6U01 - chains B and C of the 4 polymer chains in the assembly; structure by X-ray diffraction, 1.87 A resolution.

[Chain B (and C)]
Name: 4-hydroxy-tetrahydrodipicolinate synthase
Organism: Campylobacter jejuni
Notes: EC 4.3.3.7; chain C of this document is another copy of the same molecule, construct and numbering; everything in this record applies to it too
Reference sequence: A0A2U0QMK8 (A0A2U0QMK8_CAMJU); residue numbers follow UniProt; this construct covers 1-298
Amino-acid sequence (310 residues; row label = number of the first residue in the row; numbers below 1 keep their minus sign (Met-11 is residue -11)):
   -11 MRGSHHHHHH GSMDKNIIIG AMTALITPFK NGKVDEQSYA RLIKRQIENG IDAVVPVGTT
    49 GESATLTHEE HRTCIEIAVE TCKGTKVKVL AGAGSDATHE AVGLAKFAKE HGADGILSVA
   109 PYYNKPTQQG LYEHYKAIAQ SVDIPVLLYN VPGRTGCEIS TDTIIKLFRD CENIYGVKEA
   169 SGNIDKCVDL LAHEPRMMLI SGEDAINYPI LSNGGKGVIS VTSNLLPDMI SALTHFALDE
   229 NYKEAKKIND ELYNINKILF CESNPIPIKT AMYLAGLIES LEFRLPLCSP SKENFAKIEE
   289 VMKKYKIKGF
Not modelled in the structure: -11 to 2
Modified residues: Lys166 ((2S)-2-amino-6-[(1-hydroxy-1-oxo-propan-2-ylidene)amino]hexanoic acid; KPI)
Sequence notes: expression tag (-11 to 0); engineered mutation Asp84 (Asn in A0A2U0QMK8)
Ion coordination: Mg2+ site 1: Asn195 (together with 1,2-ethanediol); Mg2+ site 2 near Asp227 (its only coordinating residue here)

[Chain B / chain C interface]
Residue-residue contacts - 63 pairs, chain B then chain C:
  Thr47(B) with Tyr111(C), hydrogen bond
  Ala52(B) with Asp84(C); Ala85(C); Asn112(C)
  Thr53(B) with His87(C)
  Asp84(B) with Ala52(C); Thr53(C); Pro274(C)
  Ala85(B) with Ala52(C); Thr53(C)
  Thr86(B) with Leu273(C), hydrogen bond (backbone-backbone); Pro274(C)
  His87(B) with Thr53(C), hydrogen bond (side chain-backbone)
  Val107(B) with Tyr111(C)
  Pro109(B) with Pro274(C), hydrophobic
  Tyr110(B) with Tyr110(C), hydrophobic; Tyr111(C), hydrophobic
  Tyr111(B) with Thr47(C), hydrogen bond; Val107(C); Tyr110(C), hydrophobic; Tyr137(C); Arg142(C), hydrogen bond (backbone-side chain)
  Asn112(B) with Ala52(C); Arg142(C); Pro274(C); Leu275(C)
  Lys113(B) with Gly141(C); Arg142(C); Ser251(C), hydrogen bond (backbone-side chain)
  Pro114(B) with Pro274(C)
  Thr115(B) with Glu250(C); Ile254(C); Cys276(C)
  Gln117(B) with Cys276(C)
  Gly118(B) with Pro274(C); Cys276(C)
  Glu121(B) with Leu273(C)
  His122(B) with Pro274(C)
  Tyr137(B) with Tyr111(C)
  Gly141(B) with Lys113(C), hydrogen bond (backbone-side chain); Gly144(C)
  Arg142(B) with Tyr111(C), hydrogen bond (side chain-backbone); Asn112(C); Lys113(C); Thr143(C)
  Thr143(B) with Arg142(C)
  Gly144(B) with Gly141(C)
  Glu250(B) with Thr115(C)
  Ser251(B) with Lys113(C), hydrogen bond (side chain-backbone)
  Ile254(B) with Thr115(C)
  Leu273(B) with Thr86(C), hydrogen bond (backbone-side chain); Glu121(C)
  Pro274(B) with Asp84(C); Thr86(C); Pro109(C), hydrophobic; Asn112(C); Pro114(C); Gly118(C); His122(C)
  Leu275(B) with Asn112(C)
  Cys276(B) with Thr115(C); Gln117(C); Gly118(C)
Also at the interface, not in a pair above, chain B (33 interface residues in all): Ser51, Val139
Also at the interface, not in a pair above, chain C (33 interface residues in all): Ser51, Val139

[Overview]
Chain B and chain C each contribute 33 residues to their interface; the contacts include 10 hydrogen bonds.
Polar pairs include Thr47(B)-Tyr111(C), His87(B)-Thr53(C) and Tyr111(B)-Arg142(C).
Both chains are 4-hydroxy-tetrahydrodipicolinate synthase (Campylobacter jejuni). Entry 6U01
(Dihydrodipicolinate synthase (DHDPS) from C.jejuni, N84D mutant with pyruvate bound in the active site) was
determined by X-ray diffraction, deposited together with 6TZU.
